PDB entry 8T57 | electron microscopy, 2.70 A resolution | chains A and B

Chain A (and B):
Molecule: CSC1-like protein HYP1
Source organism: Arabidopsis thaliana
Notes: chain B of this document is another copy of the same molecule, construct and numbering; everything in this record applies to it too
UniProtKB: Q8GUH7 (CSCLC_ARATH); residues 1-703 here = UniProt positions 1-703
Chain sequence (713 residues; numbered 1 to 713; the number before each row is that of its first residue):
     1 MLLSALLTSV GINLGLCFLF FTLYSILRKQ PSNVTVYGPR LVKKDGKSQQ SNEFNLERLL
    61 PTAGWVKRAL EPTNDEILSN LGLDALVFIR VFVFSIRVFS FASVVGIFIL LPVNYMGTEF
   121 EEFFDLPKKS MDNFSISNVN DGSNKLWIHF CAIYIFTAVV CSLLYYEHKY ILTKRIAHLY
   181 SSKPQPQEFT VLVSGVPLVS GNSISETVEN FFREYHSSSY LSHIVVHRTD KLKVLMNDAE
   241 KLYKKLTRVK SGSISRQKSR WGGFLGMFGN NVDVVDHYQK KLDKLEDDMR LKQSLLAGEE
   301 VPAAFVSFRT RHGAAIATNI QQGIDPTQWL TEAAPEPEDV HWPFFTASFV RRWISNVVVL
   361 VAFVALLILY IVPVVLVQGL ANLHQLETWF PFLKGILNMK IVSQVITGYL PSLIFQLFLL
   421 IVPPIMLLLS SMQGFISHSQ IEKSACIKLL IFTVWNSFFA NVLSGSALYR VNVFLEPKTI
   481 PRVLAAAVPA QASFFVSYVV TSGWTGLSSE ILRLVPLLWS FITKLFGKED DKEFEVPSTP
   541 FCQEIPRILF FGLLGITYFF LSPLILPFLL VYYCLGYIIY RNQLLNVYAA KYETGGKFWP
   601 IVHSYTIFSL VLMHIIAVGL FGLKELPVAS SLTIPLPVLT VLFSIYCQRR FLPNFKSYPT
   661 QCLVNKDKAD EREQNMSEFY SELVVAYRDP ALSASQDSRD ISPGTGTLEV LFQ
Not modelled in the structure: 1, 27-64, 116-128, 226-301, 369-409, 518-535, 692-713
Sequence notes: expression tag (704-713)
Reported in the primary citation:
  - self-association interface (contacts with another copy of this molecule); pairs are residue here / residue on that copy: E476-K478 (salt bridge)
  - conformationally variable residues: W504

Interface between chain A and chain B:
Residue-residue contacts (53):
  E214(A) - K668(B)  salt bridge
  Y215(A) - T660(B)
  Y215(A) - Q661(B)
  Y215(A) - V664(B)  hydrophobic
  Y215(A) - N665(B)  hydrogen bond
  I316(A) - I316(B)  hydrophobic
  I316(A) - I320(B)  hydrophobic
  N319(A) - I320(B)
  I320(A) - I316(B)  hydrophobic
  I320(A) - N319(B)
  I320(A) - T660(B)
  Q321(A) - P653(B)
  Q321(A) - N654(B)  hydrogen bond
  Q321(A) - P659(B)
  Q321(A) - T660(B)  hydrogen bond (backbone-backbone)
  Q322(A) - P659(B)
  Q322(A) - T660(B)  hydrogen bond
  Q322(A) - Q661(B)  hydrogen bond (backbone-backbone)
  G323(A) - P659(B)
  G323(A) - Q661(B)
  I324(A) - N654(B)  hydrogen bond (backbone-side chain)
  I324(A) - Q661(B)  hydrogen bond (backbone-side chain)
  I324(A) - C662(B)  hydrophobic
  D325(A) - R650(B)  salt bridge
  P326(A) - R649(B)
  P326(A) - R650(B)
  T327(A) - R650(B)
  L475(A) - P477(B)
  E476(A) - K478(B)  salt bridge
  P477(A) - L475(B)
  K478(A) - E476(B)  salt bridge
  R649(A) - P326(B)
  R650(A) - D325(B)  salt bridge
  R650(A) - P326(B)
  R650(A) - T327(B)
  P653(A) - Q321(B)
  N654(A) - Q321(B)  hydrogen bond
  N654(A) - I324(B)  hydrogen bond (side chain-backbone)
  P659(A) - Q321(B)
  P659(A) - Q322(B)
  P659(A) - G323(B)
  T660(A) - Y215(B)
  T660(A) - I320(B)
  T660(A) - Q321(B)  hydrogen bond (backbone-backbone)
  T660(A) - Q322(B)  hydrogen bond
  Q661(A) - Y215(B)
  Q661(A) - Q322(B)  hydrogen bond (backbone-backbone)
  Q661(A) - G323(B)
  Q661(A) - I324(B)  hydrogen bond (side chain-backbone)
  C662(A) - I324(B)  hydrophobic
  V664(A) - Y215(B)  hydrophobic
  N665(A) - Y215(B)  hydrogen bond
  K668(A) - E214(B)  salt bridge
Interface residues without a listed pair, chain A (33 interface residues in all): I176, Y180, F211, H216, H312, A315
Interface residues without a listed pair, chain B (33 interface residues in all): I176, Y180, F211, H216, H312, A315

Overview:
The chain A/chain B interface involves 33 residues from each chain; the contacts include 14 hydrogen bonds and
6 salt bridges. Polar contacts include E214(A)-K668(B), D325(A)-R650(B) and E476(A)-K478(B). From the paper:
conformational variability at W504(A); a self-association interface involving E476(A) and K478(A).
Both chains are CSC1-like protein HYP1 (Arabidopsis thaliana). Entry 8T57 (Structure of mechanically activated
ion channel OSCA2.3 in peptidiscs) was determined by electron microscopy together with 8T56 from the same
study.
